6XZL - chain A; structure by X-ray diffraction, 1.39 A resolution.

== Chain A ==
Protein: Ultraviolet-B receptor UVR8
Organism: Arabidopsis thaliana
UniProt: Q9FN03 (UVR8_ARATH); numbering as in UniProt (aligned over 12-381)
Sequence (373 residues; numbered 9 to 381; the number before each row is that of its first residue):
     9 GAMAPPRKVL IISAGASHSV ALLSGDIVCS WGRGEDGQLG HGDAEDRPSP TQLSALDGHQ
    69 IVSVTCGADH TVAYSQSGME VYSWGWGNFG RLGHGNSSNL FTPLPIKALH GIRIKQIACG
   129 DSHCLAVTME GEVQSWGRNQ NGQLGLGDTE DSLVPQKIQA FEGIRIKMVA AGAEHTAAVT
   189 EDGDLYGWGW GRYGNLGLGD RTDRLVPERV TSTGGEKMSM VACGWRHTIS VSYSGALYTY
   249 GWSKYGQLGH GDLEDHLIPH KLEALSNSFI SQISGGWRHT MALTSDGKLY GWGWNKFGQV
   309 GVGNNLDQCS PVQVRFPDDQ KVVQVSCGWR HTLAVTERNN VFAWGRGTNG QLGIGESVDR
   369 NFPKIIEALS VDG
Sequence notes: expression tag (9-11); engineered mutation N96 (Asp in Q9FN03), N107 (Asp in Q9FN03)
Modified positions: K16, K175, K252, K269, K304, K329 (N-dimethyl-lysine; MLY); K123, K225 (N-methyl-lysine; MLZ)
UniProt features mapped onto this chain:
  - mutagenesis: W39 (W39A: Loss of function, homodimerization and interaction with COP1; W39F: No effect on function, homodimerization and interaction with COP1 ...), W92 (W92A: No effect on function, homodimerization and interaction with COP1), W94 (W94A: No effect on function, homodimerization and interaction with COP1), W144 (W144A: Cannot interact with COP1; W144F: No effect on the interaction with COP1; W144Y: No effect on the interaction with COP1), G145 (G145S: In uvr8-15; loss of function and interaction with COP1), W196 to R200 (In uvr8-1; loss of function), W196 (W196A: No effect on function, homodimerization and interaction with COP1), W198 (W198A: No effect on function, homodimerization and interaction with COP1), G202 (G202R: In uvr8-9; loss of function and interaction with COP1), W233 (W233A: Reduces response to UV-B), W250 (W250A: No effect on function, homodimerization and interaction with COP1), G283 (G283E: In uvr8-5; loss of response to UV-B), 5 further mutagenesis entries in UniProt

== In short ==
UniProt lists 19 mutagenesis sites.
Chain A is Ultraviolet-B receptor UVR8 (Arabidopsis thaliana); the structure, Arabidopsis UV-B photoreceptor
UVR8 mutant D96N D107N, was determined by X-ray diffraction, deposited together with 6XZM and 6XZN.
